Entry 5TUM (X-ray diffraction, 3.30 A resolution); this record covers chain A.

[Chain A]
Molecule: tetracycline destructase Tet(56)
Organism: Legionella longbeachae
UniProtKB: D3HKY4 (D3HKY4_LEGLN); numbering as in UniProt (aligned over 1-389)
Sequence (410 residues; each row starts with the number of its first residue; numbers below 1 keep their minus sign (Met-20 is residue -20)):
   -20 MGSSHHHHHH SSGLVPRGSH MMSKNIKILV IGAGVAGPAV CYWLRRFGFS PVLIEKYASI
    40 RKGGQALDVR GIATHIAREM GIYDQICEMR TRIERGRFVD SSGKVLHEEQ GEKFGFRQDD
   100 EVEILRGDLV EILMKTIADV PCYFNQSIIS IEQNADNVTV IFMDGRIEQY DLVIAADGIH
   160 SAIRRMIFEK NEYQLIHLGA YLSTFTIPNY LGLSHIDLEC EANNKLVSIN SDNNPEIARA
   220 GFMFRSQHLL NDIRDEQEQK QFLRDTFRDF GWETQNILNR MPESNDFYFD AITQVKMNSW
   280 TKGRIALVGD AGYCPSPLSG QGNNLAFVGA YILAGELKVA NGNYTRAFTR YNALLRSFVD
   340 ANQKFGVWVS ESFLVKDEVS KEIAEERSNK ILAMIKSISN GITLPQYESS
Unresolved in the structure: -20 to 2, 91-97, 353-363
Construct notes: expression tag (-20 to 0)
UniProt features mapped onto this chain:
  - binding site (FAD): Ala12 to Ala15, Glu34, Lys35, Gln44, Arg105, Tyr267, Asp289
Residues lining bound ligands: FAD (flavin-adenine dinucleotide): Ile10, Gly11, Ala12, Gly13, Val14, Ala15, Gly16, Glu34, Lys35, Tyr36, Arg40, Gly42, Gly43, Gln44, Leu46, Arg105, Gln125, Ser126, Ala155, Asp156, Gly157, Ala161, Leu181, Thr183, Tyr267, Gly288, Asp289, Pro296, Gly301, Asn302, Ala305

[Overview]
Bound to chain A: flavin-adenine dinucleotide. UniProt lists 10 FAD-binding residues.
Chain A is tetracycline destructase Tet(56) (Legionella longbeachae); the structure, Crystal structure of
tetracycline destructase Tet(56), was determined by X-ray diffraction together with 5TUE, 5TUF, 5TUI, 5TUK and
5TUL from the same study.
